Entry 5LD2 (electron microscopy, 3.83 A resolution); this record covers chains C and X of the 4 polymer chains in the assembly.

== Chain C ==
Molecule: RecBCD enzyme subunit RecC
Source organism: Escherichia coli (strain K12)
Notes: EC 3.1.11.5
Reference sequence: P07648 (RECC_ECOLI); numbering as in UniProt (aligned over 1-1122)
Sequence (1122 residues; row label = number of the first residue in the row):
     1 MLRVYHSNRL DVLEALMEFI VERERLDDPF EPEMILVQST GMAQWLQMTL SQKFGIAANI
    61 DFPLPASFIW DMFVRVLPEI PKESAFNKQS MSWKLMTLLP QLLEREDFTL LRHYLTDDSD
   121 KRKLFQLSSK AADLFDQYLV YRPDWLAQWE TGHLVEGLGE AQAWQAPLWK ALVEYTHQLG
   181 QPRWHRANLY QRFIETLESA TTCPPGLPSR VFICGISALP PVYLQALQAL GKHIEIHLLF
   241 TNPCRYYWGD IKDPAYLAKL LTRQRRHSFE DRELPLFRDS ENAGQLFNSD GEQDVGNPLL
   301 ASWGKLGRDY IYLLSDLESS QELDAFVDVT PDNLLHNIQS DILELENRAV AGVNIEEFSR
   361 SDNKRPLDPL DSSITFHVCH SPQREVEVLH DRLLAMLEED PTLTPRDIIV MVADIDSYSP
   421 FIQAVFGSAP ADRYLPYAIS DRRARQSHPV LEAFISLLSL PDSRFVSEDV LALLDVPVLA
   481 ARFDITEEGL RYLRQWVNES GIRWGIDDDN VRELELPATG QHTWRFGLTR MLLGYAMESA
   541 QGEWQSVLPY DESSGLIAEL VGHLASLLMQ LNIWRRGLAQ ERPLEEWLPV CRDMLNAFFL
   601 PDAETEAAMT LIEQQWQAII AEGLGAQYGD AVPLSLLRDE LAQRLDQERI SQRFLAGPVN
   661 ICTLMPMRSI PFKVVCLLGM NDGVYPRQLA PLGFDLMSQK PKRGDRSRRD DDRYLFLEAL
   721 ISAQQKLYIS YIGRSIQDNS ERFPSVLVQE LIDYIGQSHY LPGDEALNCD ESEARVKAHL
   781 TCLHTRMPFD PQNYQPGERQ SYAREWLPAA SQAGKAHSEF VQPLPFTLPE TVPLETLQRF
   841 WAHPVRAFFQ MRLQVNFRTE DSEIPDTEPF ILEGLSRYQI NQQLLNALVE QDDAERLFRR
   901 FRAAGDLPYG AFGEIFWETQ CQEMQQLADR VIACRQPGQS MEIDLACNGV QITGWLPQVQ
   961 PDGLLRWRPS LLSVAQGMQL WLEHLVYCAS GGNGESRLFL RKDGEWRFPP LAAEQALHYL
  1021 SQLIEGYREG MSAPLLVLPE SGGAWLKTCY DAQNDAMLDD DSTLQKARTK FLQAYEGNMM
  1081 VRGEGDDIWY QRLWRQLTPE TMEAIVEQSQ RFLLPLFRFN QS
Unresolved in the structure: 1122
Reported in the primary citation:
  - conformationally variable residues (helix shift): Asp-602 to Gln-627

== Chain X ==
Molecule: Fork-Hairpin DNA
Sequence (70 nucleotides; numbered 1 to 70; the number before each row is that of its first residue):
     1 TTTTTTTTTT TTTCTAATGC GAGCACTGCT ACAGCATTTC CCATGCTGTA GCAGTGCTCG
    61 CATTAGATTT
Unresolved in the structure: 31-49

== Chain C / chain X interface ==
Contacting residue pairs (23):
  Arg-846(C) / DT9(X)  phosphate contact
  Arg-846(C) / DT10(X)  salt bridge to the phosphate
  Gln-850(C) / DT9(X)  hydrogen bond to the phosphate
  Gly-874(C) / DT11(X)  base contact
  Leu-875(C) / DT10(X)  base contact
  Leu-875(C) / DT11(X)  sugar contact
  Tyr-878(C) / DT10(X)  base contact
  Tyr-878(C) / DT11(X)  sugar contact
  Arg-968(C) / DT10(X)  hydrogen bond to the phosphate
  Arg-968(C) / DT11(X)  salt bridge to the phosphate
  Pro-969(C) / DT12(X)  phosphate contact
  Ser-970(C) / DT11(X)  hydrogen bond to the phosphate
  Ser-970(C) / DT12(X)  hydrogen bond to the phosphate
  Leu-971(C) / DT12(X)  hydrogen bond to the phosphate
  Leu-971(C) / DT13(X)  phosphate contact
  Arg-1001(C) / DT12(X)  salt bridge to the phosphate
  Asn-1078(C) / DT13(X)  base contact
  Met-1079(C) / DA67(X)  base contact
  Met-1079(C) / DT68(X)  phosphate contact
  Met-1080(C) / DT13(X)  base contact
  Met-1080(C) / DA67(X)  base contact
  Val-1081(C) / DT12(X)  sugar contact
  Val-1081(C) / DT13(X)  phosphate contact
Other interface residues (no listed pair), chain C (16 interface residues in all): Leu-556, Gln-976
Other interface residues (no listed pair), chain X (8 interface residues in all): DT3

== Overview ==
The interface between chain C and chain X involves 16 residues on one side and 8 on the other; the contacts
include 5 hydrogen bonds and 3 salt bridges. Polar pairs include Gln-850(C)/DT9(X), Arg-968(C)/DT10(X) and
Ser-970(C)/DT11(X). From the paper: conformational variability at Asp-602(C).
Chain C is RecBCD enzyme subunit RecC (Escherichia coli (strain K12)) and chain X is Fork-Hairpin DNA; the
structure, Cryo-EM structure of RecBCD+DNA complex revealing activated nuclease domain, was determined by
electron microscopy.
